Entry 6K92 (X-ray diffraction, 1.85 A resolution); this record covers chains A and B.

== Chain A (and B) ==
Protein: Pyridoxal kinase, putative
Source organism: Leishmania donovani (strain BPK282A1)
Notes: chain B of this document is another copy of the same molecule, construct and numbering; everything in this record applies to it too
Reference sequence: E9BLM4 (E9BLM4_LEIDB); residue numbers follow UniProt; this construct covers 1-302
Chain sequence (322 residues; numbered -19 to 302; the number before each row is that of its first residue; numbers below 1 keep their minus sign (Met-19 is residue -19)):
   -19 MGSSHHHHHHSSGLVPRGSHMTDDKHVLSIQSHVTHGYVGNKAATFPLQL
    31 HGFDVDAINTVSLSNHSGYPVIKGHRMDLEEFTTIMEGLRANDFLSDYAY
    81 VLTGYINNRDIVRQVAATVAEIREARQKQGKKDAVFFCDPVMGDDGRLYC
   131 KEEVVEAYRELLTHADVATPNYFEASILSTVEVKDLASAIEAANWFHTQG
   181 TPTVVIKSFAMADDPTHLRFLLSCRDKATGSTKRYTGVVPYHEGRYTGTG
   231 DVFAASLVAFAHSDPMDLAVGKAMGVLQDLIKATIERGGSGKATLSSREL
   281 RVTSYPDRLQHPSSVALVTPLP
Not modelled in the structure: -19 to 3, 208, 268-274 (chain B: -19 to 3, 191-193, 208)
Construct notes: initiating methionine (-19); expression tag (-18 to 0)
Metal / ion sites: Ca2+ site 1: Asp124 (together with ADP, phosphate ion); Ca2+ site 2: Asp124, Tyr226
Ligand contacts:
  - ADP (adenosine-5'-diphosphate): Asp124, Asn151, Lys187, Ser188, Leu198, Val219, Pro220, Tyr221, His222, Gly224, Tyr226, Thr229, Gly230, Phe233, Met254, Leu257, Gln258, Ile261
  - ginkgotoxin (GT0; 5-(hydroxymethyl)-4-(methoxymethyl)-2-methylpyridin-3-ol): Ser12, Val14, Val19, Gly20, Val41, Leu43, His46, Ser47, Tyr85, Val121, Tyr129, Thr227, Gly228, Asp231

== How chain A and chain B interact ==
Pairs across the interface (65):
  His13(A) - Ala37(B)  hydrogen bond (side chain-backbone)
  His13(A) - Asn39(B)
  Thr15(A) - Asp36(B)
  Thr15(A) - Ala37(B)  hydrogen bond (side chain-backbone)
  Thr15(A) - Leu69(B)
  His16(A) - Asp36(B)  salt bridge
  His16(A) - Phe74(B)
  Tyr18(A) - Asp34(B)  hydrogen bond
  Lys22(A) - Val35(B)  hydrogen bond (side chain-backbone)
  Phe26(A) - Phe26(B)  hydrophobic
  Phe26(A) - Gln29(B)
  Phe26(A) - Leu30(B)  hydrophobic
  Gln29(A) - Phe26(B)
  Gln29(A) - Thr283(B)
  Leu30(A) - Leu30(B)  hydrophobic
  Asp34(A) - Tyr18(B)  hydrogen bond
  Asp34(A) - Thr283(B)  hydrogen bond
  Val35(A) - Lys22(B)  hydrogen bond (backbone-side chain)
  Asp36(A) - Thr15(B)
  Asp36(A) - His16(B)
  Ala37(A) - His13(B)  hydrogen bond (backbone-side chain)
  Ala37(A) - Thr15(B)  hydrogen bond (backbone-side chain)
  Ile38(A) - Thr15(B)
  Asn39(A) - His13(B)
  Asn39(A) - Asn39(B)
  Ser42(A) - Ile65(B)
  Leu43(A) - Ile65(B)
  Ser44(A) - Ile65(B)
  Ser44(A) - Gly68(B)
  Asn45(A) - Asn72(B)  hydrogen bond
  Asn45(A) - Phe74(B)
  Tyr49(A) - Asn72(B)
  Tyr49(A) - Phe74(B)  hydrophobic
  Pro50(A) - Asn72(B)
  Val51(A) - Ala71(B)  hydrophobic
  Val51(A) - Asn72(B)  hydrogen bond (backbone-side chain)
  Lys53(A) - Thr64(B)
  Lys53(A) - Ile65(B)
  Lys53(A) - Gly68(B)
  Gly54(A) - Thr64(B)
  Gly54(A) - Ile65(B)
  His55(A) - His55(B)
  His55(A) - Glu61(B)  salt bridge
  Glu61(A) - His55(B)  salt bridge
  Thr64(A) - Lys53(B)
  Thr64(A) - Gly54(B)
  Ile65(A) - Ser42(B)
  Ile65(A) - Leu43(B)
  Ile65(A) - Ser44(B)
  Ile65(A) - Lys53(B)
  Ile65(A) - Gly54(B)
  Gly68(A) - Ser44(B)
  Gly68(A) - Lys53(B)
  Leu69(A) - Thr15(B)
  Leu69(A) - Ser44(B)
  Ala71(A) - Val51(B)  hydrophobic
  Asn72(A) - Asn45(B)  hydrogen bond
  Asn72(A) - Tyr49(B)
  Asn72(A) - Pro50(B)
  Asn72(A) - Val51(B)  hydrogen bond (side chain-backbone)
  Phe74(A) - His16(B)
  Phe74(A) - Asn45(B)
  Phe74(A) - Tyr49(B)  hydrophobic
  Phe74(A) - Ser276(B)
  Thr283(A) - Gln29(B)
Other interface residues (no listed pair), chain A (38 interface residues in all): Leu8, Phe33, Glu67, Asp77, Tyr78
Other interface residues (no listed pair), chain B (38 interface residues in all): Leu8, Ile38, Glu67, Asp77, Tyr78

== Overview ==
Chain A and chain B each contribute 38 residues to their interface, with 13 hydrogen bonds and 3 salt bridges.
Polar pairs include His16(A)-Asp36(B), His55(A)-Glu61(B) and His13(A)-Ala37(B). Chain A binds ADP and
ginkgotoxin. Asp124(A) and Tyr226(A) form the Ca2+ site 2.
Chain A and chain B are both Pyridoxal kinase, putative (Leishmania donovani (strain BPK282A1)); the
structure, Pyridoxal Kinase from Leishmania donovani in complex with ADP and Ginkgotoxin, was determined by
X-ray diffraction together with 6K8Z, 6K90 and 6K91 from the same study.
